9E4Y - chains A and H of the 8 polymer chains in the assembly; structure by electron microscopy, 4.30 A resolution (low resolution: residue-level contacts below are approximate; hydrogen-bond / salt-bridge calls are withheld).

== Chain A ==
Molecule: Isoform Flip of Glutamate receptor 2
From: Rattus norvegicus
UniProtKB: P19491 (GRIA2_RAT), isoform P19491-2; aligned to UniProt positions 25-835 over residues 10-820 (the alignment contains insertions or deletions, so no single offset holds)
Amino-acid sequence (811 residues; each row starts with the number of its first residue):
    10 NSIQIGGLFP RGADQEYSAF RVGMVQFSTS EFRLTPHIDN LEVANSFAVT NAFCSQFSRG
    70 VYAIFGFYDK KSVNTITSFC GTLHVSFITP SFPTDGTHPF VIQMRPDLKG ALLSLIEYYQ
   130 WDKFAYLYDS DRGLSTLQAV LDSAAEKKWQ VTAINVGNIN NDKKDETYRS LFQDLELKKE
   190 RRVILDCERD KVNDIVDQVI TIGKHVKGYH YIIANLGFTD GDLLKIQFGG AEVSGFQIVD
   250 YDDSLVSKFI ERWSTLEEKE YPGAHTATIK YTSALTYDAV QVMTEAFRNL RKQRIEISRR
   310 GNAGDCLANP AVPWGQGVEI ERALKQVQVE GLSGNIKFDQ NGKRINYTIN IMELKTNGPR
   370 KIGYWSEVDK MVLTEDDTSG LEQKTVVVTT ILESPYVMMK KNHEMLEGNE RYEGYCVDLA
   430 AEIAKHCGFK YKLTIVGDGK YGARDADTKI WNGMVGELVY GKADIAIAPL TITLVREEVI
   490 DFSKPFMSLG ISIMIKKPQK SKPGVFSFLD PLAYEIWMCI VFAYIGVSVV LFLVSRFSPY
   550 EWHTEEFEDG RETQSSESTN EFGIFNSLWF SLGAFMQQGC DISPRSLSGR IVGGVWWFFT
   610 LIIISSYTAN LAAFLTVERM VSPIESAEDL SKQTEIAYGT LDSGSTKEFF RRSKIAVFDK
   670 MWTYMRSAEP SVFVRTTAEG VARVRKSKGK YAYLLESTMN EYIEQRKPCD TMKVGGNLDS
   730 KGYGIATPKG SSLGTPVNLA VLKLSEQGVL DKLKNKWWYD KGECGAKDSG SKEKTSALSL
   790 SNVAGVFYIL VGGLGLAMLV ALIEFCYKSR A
Not modelled in the structure: 550-564
Cystine bridges: Cys63-Cys315
Glycans and other covalent adducts: cyclothiazide (CYZ) linked to Ser729
Construct notes: conflict Glu241 (Asn256 in P19491), Leu382 (Val397 in P19491), Glu384 (Gly405 in P19491), Asp385 (Asn406 in P19491), Gln392 (Asn413 in P19491)
Residues lining bound ligands:
  - Memantine (377): Gln586, Ile613, Thr617
  - cyclothiazide (CYZ), molecule 1: Ile481, Pro494, Ser497, Asp728, Gly731
  - cyclothiazide (CYZ), molecule 2: Pro494, Phe495, Met496, Ser497, Leu751, Leu759, Asp760, Lys763
  - glutamic acid (GLU): Tyr450, Pro478, Leu479, Thr480, Arg485, Leu650, Gly653, Ser654, Thr655, Glu705, Lys730, Tyr732
UniProt features mapped onto this chain:
  - glycosylation: Asn355 (N-linked (GlcNAc...) asparagine)
From the paper describing this entry:
  - binding site for Memantine: Gln586, Ile613, Thr617
  - conformationally variable residues: Gln586
  - mutagenesis - A622T (49 +/- 5muM): unchanged binding to Memantine

== Chain H ==
Molecule: Voltage-dependent calcium channel gamma-2 subunit
From: Mus musculus
UniProtKB: O88602 (CCG2_MOUSE); residues 1002-1207 here correspond to UniProt positions 3-208 (UniProt number = residue number - 999)
Amino-acid sequence (208 residues; row label = number of the first residue in the row):
  1002 LFDRGVQMLL TTVGAFAAFS LMTIAVGTDY WLYSRGVCKT KSVSENETSK KNEEVMTHSG
  1062 LWRTCCLEGN FKGLCKQIDH FPEDADYEAD TAEYFLRAVR ASSIFPILSV ILLFMGGLCI
  1122 AASEFYKTRH NIILSAGIFF VSAGLSNIIG IIVYISANAG DPSKSDSKKN SYSYGWSFYF
  1182 GALSFIIAEM VGVLAVHMFI DRHKQLTG
Not modelled in the structure: 1043-1050, 1162-1169
Cystine bridges: Cys1039-Cys1067, Cys1066-Cys1076
Construct notes: expression tag (1208-1209)
UniProt features mapped onto this chain:
  - glycosylation: Asn1047 (N-linked (GlcNAc...) asparagine)

== How chain A and chain H interact ==
Pairs across the interface (9; chain A residue first):
  Lys511(A) - Glu1094(H)
  Asp769(A) - Lys1052(H)
  Glu772(A) - Lys1042(H)
  Leu789(A) - Ile1153(H)
  Leu789(A) - Ile1156(H)
  Leu789(A) - Ser1157(H)
  Ser790(A) - Ser1157(H)
  Ala793(A) - Ile1153(H)
  Phe796(A) - Ile1153(H)
Interface residues without a listed pair, chain A (9 interface residues in all): Lys716, Tyr797
Interface residues without a listed pair, chain H (8 interface residues in all): Asp1085, Ile1150

== Overview ==
Chain A and chain H form an interface of 9 and 8 residues respectively. Chain A binds Memantine, glutamic acid
and cyclothiazide. Cyclothiazide is covalently linked to Ser729(A). The paper reports a binding site for
Memantine at Gln586(A), Ile613(A) and Thr617(A); A622T of chain A leaves binding to Memantine unchanged.
Here chain A is Isoform Flip of Glutamate receptor 2 (Rattus norvegicus) and chain H is Voltage-dependent
calcium channel gamma-2 subunit (Mus musculus). Entry 9E4Y (GluA2-gamma2 complex bound to memantine,
glutamate, and cyclothiazide) was determined by electron microscopy together with 9E4Z from the same study.
